Entry 3OER (X-ray diffraction, 3.20 A resolution); this record covers chain A.

[Chain A]
Molecule: Frataxin homolog, mitochondrial
From: Saccharomyces cerevisiae
Reference sequence: Q07540 (FRDA_YEAST); numbering as in UniProt (aligned over 52-174)
Amino-acid sequence (123 residues; each row starts with the number of its first residue):
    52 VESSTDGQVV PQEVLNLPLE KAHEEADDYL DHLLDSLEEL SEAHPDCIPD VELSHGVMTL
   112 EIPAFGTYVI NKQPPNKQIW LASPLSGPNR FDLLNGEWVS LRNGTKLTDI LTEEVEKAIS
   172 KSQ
Not modelled in the structure: 52-60, 173-174
Differences from the reference sequence: engineered mutation Ala73 (Tyr in Q07540)
Residues lining bound ligands: Co2+ (CO): Asp143, Leu144, Leu152
What the authors report for this chain:
  - binding site for Co2+: Asp143

[Overview]
Bound to chain A: Co2+. The paper reports a binding site for Co2+ at Asp143.
Chain A is Frataxin homolog, mitochondrial (Saccharomyces cerevisiae); the structure, Crystal structure of
trimeric frataxin from the yeast saccharomyces cerevisiae, complexed with cobalt, was determined by X-ray
diffraction, deposited together with 3OEQ.
